8J6K - chains a and B of the 4 polymer chains in the assembly; structure by X-ray diffraction, 3.12 A resolution.

# Chain a
Protein: Caspase-4 subunit p10
From: Homo sapiens
Notes: EC 3.4.22.57
UniProtKB: P49662 (CASP4_HUMAN); residue numbers follow UniProt; this construct covers 290-377
Amino-acid sequence (88 residues; numbered 290 to 377; the number before each row is that of its first residue):
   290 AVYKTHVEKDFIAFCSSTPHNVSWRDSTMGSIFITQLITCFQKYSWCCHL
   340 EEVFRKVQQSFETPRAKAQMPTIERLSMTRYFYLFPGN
Unresolved in the structure: 290
Curated features (UniProtKB/Swiss-Prot):
  - modified residue: Arg314 (Microbial infection: ADP-riboxanated arginine)
  - mutagenesis: Val291 (V291N: Abolished interaction with Gasdermin-D (GSDMD) and ability to mediate its cleavage. Strongly decreased ability to cleave IL18), Lys293 (K293A: Strongly decreased ability to cleave IL18), Arg314 (R314A: Abolished ability to cleave Gasdermin-D (GSDMD). Abolished ability to cleave IL18), Ile321 (I321D: Abolished ability to cleave IL18), Lys356 (K356D: Abolished binding to IL18 and ability to mediate its cleavage)

# Chain B
Protein: Interleukin-18
From: Homo sapiens
UniProtKB: Q14116 (IL18_HUMAN); residues 1-193 here = UniProt positions 1-193
Amino-acid sequence (194 residues; numbered 0 to 193; the number before each row is that of its first residue; numbering starts at 0):
     0 SMAAEPVEDNCINFVAMKFIDNTLYFIAEDDENLESDYFGKLESKLSVIR
    50 NLNDQVLFIDQGNRPLFEDMTDSDCRDNAPRTIFIISMYKDSQPRGMAVT
   100 ISVKCEKISTLSCENKIISFKEMNPPDNIKDTKSDIIFFQRSVPGHDNKM
   150 QFESSSYEGYFLACEKERDLFKLILKKEDELGDRSIMFTVQNED
Unresolved in the structure: 0-7, 56-78, 88-95, 123-134, 178-182, 193
Construct notes: expression tag (0)
Curated features (UniProtKB/Swiss-Prot):
  - site (Cleavage): Asp36, Tyr37, Asp71, Ser72
  - mutagenesis: Asn12 (N12A: Strongly decreased processing by CASP4 or CASP5; when associated with A-28), Glu28 (E28A: Strongly decreased processing by CASP4 or CASP5; when associated with A-12), Leu33 to Ser35 (Abolished processing by CASP1, CASP4 or CASP5 and maturation), Asp36 (D36A: Abolished processing by CASP1 or CASP4 or CASP5 and maturation), Tyr37 to Phe38 (Does not strongly affect cleavage by CASP4), Phe38 (F38D: Abolished ability to bind the IL18R1 receptor without affecting its processing by CASP4), Lys40 (K40A: Reduces binding to IL18R1 and the ability to induce IFNG production), Leu41 (L41A: Impairs binding to IL18R1 and the ability to induce IFNG production), Lys44 (K44A: Reduces binding to IL18R1 and the ability to induce IFNG production), Val47 to Ile48 (Decreased binding to CASP4), Arg49 (R49A: Reduces binding to IL18R1 and the ability to induce IFNG production), Asp53 (D53A: Reduces binding to IL18R1 and the ability to induce IFNG production), 17 further mutagenesis entries in UniProt

# Interface between chain a and chain B
Pairs across the interface - 17 pairs, chain a then chain B:
  Val311(a) - Ser35(B)
  Ser312(a) - Asp36(B)  hydrogen bond (backbone-backbone)
  Trp313(a) - Glu34(B)
  Trp313(a) - Ser35(B)
  Arg314(a) - Leu33(B)
  Arg314(a) - Glu34(B)  salt bridge
  Arg314(a) - Ser35(B)
  Arg314(a) - Asp36(B)  salt bridge
  Asp315(a) - Glu31(B)
  Asp315(a) - Asn32(B)
  Asp315(a) - Leu33(B)
  Ser316(a) - Asn32(B)  hydrogen bond (backbone-backbone)
  Ser316(a) - Glu34(B)
  Ile321(a) - Leu33(B)  hydrophobic
  Ala355(a) - Glu28(B)
  Ala355(a) - Glu31(B)
  Lys356(a) - Leu33(B)
Interface residues without a listed pair, chain a (11 interface residues in all): Thr317, Ser320
Interface residues without a listed pair, chain B (10 interface residues in all): Asp29, Asp30, Tyr37

# In short
The interface between chain a and chain B involves 11 residues on one side and 10 on the other, with 2
hydrogen bonds and 2 salt bridges. Among the polar pairs are Arg314(a)-Glu34(B), Arg314(a)-Asp36(B) and
Ser312(a)-Asp36(B).
Chain a is Caspase-4 subunit p10 and chain B is Interleukin-18, both from Homo sapiens; the structure, Crystal
structure of pro-interleukin-18 and caspase-4 complex, was determined by X-ray diffraction.
